Entry 8BTG (electron microscopy, 3.20 A resolution); this record covers chains C and X of the 9 polymer chains in the assembly.

# Chain C
Name: Chromosomal replication initiator protein DnaA
Organism: Bacillus subtilis
UniProtKB: A0A063XAK9 (A0A063XAK9_BACIU); residues 1-446 here = UniProt positions 1-446
Chain sequence (446 residues; row label = number of the first residue in the row):
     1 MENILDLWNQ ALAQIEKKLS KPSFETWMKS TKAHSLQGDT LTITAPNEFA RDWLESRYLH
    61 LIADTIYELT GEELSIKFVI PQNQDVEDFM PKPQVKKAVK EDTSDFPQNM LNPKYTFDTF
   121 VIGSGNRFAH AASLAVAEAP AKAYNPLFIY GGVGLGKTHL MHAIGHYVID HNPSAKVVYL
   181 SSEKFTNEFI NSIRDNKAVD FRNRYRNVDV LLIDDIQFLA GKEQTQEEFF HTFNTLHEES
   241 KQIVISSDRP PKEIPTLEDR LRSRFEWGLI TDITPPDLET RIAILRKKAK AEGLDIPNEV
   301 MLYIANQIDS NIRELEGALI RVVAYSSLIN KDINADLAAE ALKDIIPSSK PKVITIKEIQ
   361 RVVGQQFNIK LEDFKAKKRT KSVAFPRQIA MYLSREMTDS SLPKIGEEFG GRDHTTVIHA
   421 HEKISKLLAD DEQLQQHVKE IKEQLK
Not modelled in the structure: 1-108, 347-350
Ligand contacts:
  - ATP (adenosine-5'-triphosphate), molecule 1: Tyr115, Thr119, Phe120, Val121, Asn126, Gly152, Val153, Gly154, Leu155, Gly156, Lys157, Thr158, His159, Asp214, Ser246, Ile284, Lys288, Ile312, Arg313, Glu316
  - ATP, molecule 2: Arg260, Arg264, Trp267
Reported in the primary citation:
  - mutagenesis - T26A, W27A, F49A: decreased binding to DnaD
  - mutagenesis - T26A, W27A, F49A: abolished growth

# Chain X
Molecule: 24-nt DNA strand
Sequence (24 nucleotides; each row starts with the number of its first residue):
     1 ACTTATCCAC AAATCCACAG GCCC

# Interface between chain C and chain X
Residue-residue contacts (4):
  Ser382(C) - DA9(X)  hydrogen bond to the phosphate
  Glu432(C) - DA17(X)  phosphate contact
  Glu432(C) - DC18(X)  sugar contact
  Gln433(C) - DC16(X)  sugar contact
Interface residues without a listed pair, chain C (4 interface residues in all): Thr380
Interface residues without a listed pair, chain X (5 interface residues in all): DC15

# Overview
4 residues of chain C face 5 of chain X across their interface, with 1 hydrogen bond. Its one hydrogen-bonded
contact is Ser382(C)-DA9(X). Bound to chain C: ATP. From the paper: T26A, W27A and F49A of chain C reduce
binding to DnaD; T26A, W27A and F49A of chain C abolish growth.
Chain C is Chromosomal replication initiator protein DnaA (Bacillus subtilis) and chain X is a 24-nt DNA
strand; the structure, Cryo-EM structure of the bacterial replication origin opening basal unwinding system,
was determined by electron microscopy.
